PDB entry 5XF5 | X-ray diffraction, 2.82 A resolution | chains A and J of the 10 polymer chains in the assembly

Chain A:
Name: Histone H3.1
Source organism: Homo sapiens
Reference sequence: P68431 (H31_HUMAN); residues 0-135 here correspond to UniProt positions 1-136 (UniProt number = residue number + 1)
Amino-acid sequence (136 residues; row label = number of the first residue in the row; numbering starts at 0):
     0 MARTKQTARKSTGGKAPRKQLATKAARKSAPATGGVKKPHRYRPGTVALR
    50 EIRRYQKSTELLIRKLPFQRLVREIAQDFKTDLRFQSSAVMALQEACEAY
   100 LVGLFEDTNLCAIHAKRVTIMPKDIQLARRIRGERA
Not modelled in the structure: 0-37
Curated features (UniProtKB/Swiss-Prot):
  - modified residue: Arg2 (Asymmetric dimethylarginine), Thr3 (Phosphothreonine), Lys4 (Allysine), Gln5 (5-glutamyl dopamine), Thr6 (Phosphothreonine), Arg8 (Citrulline), Lys9 (N6,N6,N6-trimethyllysine), Ser10 (ADP-ribosylserine), Thr11 (Phosphothreonine), Lys14 (N6-(2-hydroxyisobutyryl)lysine), Arg17 (Asymmetric dimethylarginine), Lys18 (N6-(2-hydroxyisobutyryl)lysine), Lys23 (N6-(2-hydroxyisobutyryl)lysine), Arg26 (Citrulline), Lys27 (N6,N6,N6-trimethyllysine), Ser28 (ADP-ribosylserine), Lys36 (N6,N6,N6-trimethyllysine), Lys37 (N6-methyllysine), Tyr41 (Phosphotyrosine), Lys56 (N6,N6,N6-trimethyllysine) and 8 more in UniProt
  - lipidation: Lys18 (N6-decanoyllysine)

Chain J:
Molecule: 145-nt DNA strand
Sequence (145 nucleotides; numbered -72 to 72; the number before each row is that of its first residue; numbers below 1 keep their minus sign (DA-72 is residue -72)):
   -72 ATCAATATCCACCTGCAGATACTACCAAAAGTGTATTTGGAAACTGCTCC
   -22 ATCAAAAGGCATGTTCAGCTGATTCAGCTGAACATGCCTTTTGATGGAGC
    28 AGTTTCCAAATACACTTTTGGTAGTATCTGCAGGTGGATATTGAT

How chain A and chain J interact:
Pairs across the interface (28):
  His39(A) - DA-68(J)  phosphate contact
  His39(A) - DT-67(J)  sugar contact
  Arg40(A) - DA9(J)  hydrogen bond to the base
  Arg40(A) - DC10(J)  hydrogen bond to the sugar
  Tyr41(A) - DT-67(J)  phosphate contact
  Tyr41(A) - DA-66(J)  sugar contact
  Tyr41(A) - DA9(J)  sugar contact
  Tyr41(A) - DC10(J)  hydrogen bond to the phosphate
  Arg42(A) - DA9(J)  phosphate contact
  Pro43(A) - DA8(J)  phosphate contact
  Pro43(A) - DA9(J)  sugar contact
  Gly44(A) - DA8(J)  hydrogen bond to the phosphate
  Gly44(A) - DA9(J)  hydrogen bond to the phosphate
  Thr45(A) - DA9(J)  hydrogen bond to the phosphate
  Val46(A) - DA9(J)  hydrogen bond to the phosphate
  Val46(A) - DC10(J)  phosphate contact
  Ala47(A) - DA9(J)  hydrogen bond to the phosphate
  Arg49(A) - DA-66(J)  phosphate contact
  Arg49(A) - DT-65(J)  phosphate contact
  Arg63(A) - DT17(J)  hydrogen bond to the phosphate
  Arg63(A) - DT18(J)  salt bridge to the phosphate
  Lys64(A) - DT18(J)  hydrogen bond to the phosphate
  Leu65(A) - DT17(J)  phosphate contact
  Leu65(A) - DT18(J)  hydrogen bond to the phosphate
  Pro66(A) - DT17(J)  phosphate contact
  Arg69(A) - DT17(J)  salt bridge to the phosphate
  Arg83(A) - DA25(J)  sugar contact
  Arg83(A) - DG26(J)  sugar contact
Also at the interface, not in a pair above, chain A (18 interface residues in all): Asp81, Lys115
Also at the interface, not in a pair above, chain J (13 interface residues in all): DG-2, DA-1

Summary:
Chain A and chain J form an interface of 18 and 13 residues respectively, with 11 hydrogen bonds and 2 salt
bridges. Among the polar pairs are Arg40(A)-DA9(J), Arg40(A)-DC10(J) and Tyr41(A)-DC10(J).
Here chain A is Histone H3.1 (Homo sapiens) and chain J is a 145-nt DNA strand. Entry 5XF5 (Nucleosome core
particle with an adduct of a binuclear RAPTA (Ru-arene-phosphaadamantane) compound having a
1,2-diphenylethylenediamine linker ...) was determined by X-ray diffraction together with 5XF3, 5XF4 and 5XF6
from the same study.
